PDB entry 8E9H | electron microscopy, 2.70 A resolution | chains C and D of the 15 polymer chains in the assembly

Chain C:
Molecule: NADH-quinone oxidoreductase subunit C
Organism: Mycolicibacterium smegmatis MC2 155
Notes: EC 7.1.1.-
UniProt: A0QU34 (NUOC_MYCS2); numbering as in UniProt (aligned over 1-238)
Chain sequence (238 residues; row label = number of the first residue in the row):
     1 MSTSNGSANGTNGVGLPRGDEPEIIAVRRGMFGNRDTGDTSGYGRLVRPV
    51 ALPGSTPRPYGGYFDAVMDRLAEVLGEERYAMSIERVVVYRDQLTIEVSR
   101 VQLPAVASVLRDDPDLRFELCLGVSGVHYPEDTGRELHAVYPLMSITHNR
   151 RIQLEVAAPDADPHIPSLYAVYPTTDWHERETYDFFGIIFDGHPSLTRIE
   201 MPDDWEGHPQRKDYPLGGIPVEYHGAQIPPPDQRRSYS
Not modelled in the structure: 1-18

Chain D:
Molecule: NADH-quinone oxidoreductase subunit D
Organism: Mycolicibacterium smegmatis MC2 155
UniProt: A0QU33 (NUOD_MYCS2); residues 1-442 here = UniProt positions 1-442
Chain sequence (442 residues; each row starts with the number of its first residue):
     1 MSTSTVPPDGGEKVVVVGGNDWHEVVAAARAGAAAQAGERIVVNMGPQHP
    51 STHGVLRLILEIEGEIITEARCGIGYLHTGIEKNLEYRNWTQGVTFVTRM
   101 DYLSPFFNETAYCLGVEKLLGITDDIPERASVIRVMLMELNRISSHLVAL
   151 ATGGMELGAMSAMFYGFREREEILRVFESITGLRMNHAYIRPGGLAADLP
   201 DDAITQVRRLVEILPKRLKDLEDLLNENYIWKARTVGVGYLDLTGCMALG
   251 ITGPILRSTGLPHDLRKAQPYCGYENYEFDVITDDRCDSYGRYIIRVKEM
   301 HESVKIVEQCLARLKPGPVMISDKKLAWPADLKLGPDGLGNSPEHIAKIM
   351 GRSMEGLIHHFKLVTEGIRVPPGQVYVAVESPRGELGVHMVSDGGTRPYR
   401 VHYRDPSFTNLQAVAATCEGGMVADAIAAVASIDPVMGGVDR
Not modelled in the structure: 1-35
Ligand contacts: menaquinone-9 (MQ9): Pro50, His53, Gly54, Tyr102, Leu103, Thr152, Met155, Met160, Phe164
What the authors report for this chain:
  - binding site for menaquinone-9: His53, Tyr102

Chain C / chain D interface:
Contacting residue pairs (90; chain C residue first):
  Arg28(C) - Asp393(D)  salt bridge
  Arg28(C) - Gly394(D)  hydrogen bond (side chain-backbone)
  Arg28(C) - Gly395(D)
  Val50(C) - Pro372(D)  hydrophobic
  Val50(C) - Asp393(D)
  Leu52(C) - Gly373(D)
  Tyr90(C) - Leu119(D)  hydrophobic
  Tyr90(C) - Pro372(D)  hydrogen bond (side chain-backbone)
  Tyr90(C) - Gly373(D)
  Tyr90(C) - Gln374(D)
  Arg91(C) - Lys118(D)  hydrogen bond (side chain-backbone)
  Arg91(C) - Leu119(D)  hydrogen bond (side chain-backbone)
  Arg91(C) - Leu120(D)
  Arg91(C) - Gly121(D)
  Gln93(C) - Lys118(D)
  Gln93(C) - Val375(D)
  Gln93(C) - Tyr376(D)  hydrogen bond (side chain-backbone)
  Glu119(C) - Met247(D)
  Leu120(C) - Gly250(D)
  Leu120(C) - Ile251(D)
  Leu122(C) - Glu385(D)
  Leu122(C) - Arg404(D)  hydrogen bond (backbone-side chain)
  Ser125(C) - His389(D)
  Ser125(C) - His402(D)  hydrogen bond
  Gly126(C) - Arg400(D)  hydrogen bond (backbone-side chain)
  Val127(C) - Arg400(D)
  His128(C) - Tyr399(D)  hydrogen bond (backbone-side chain)
  Tyr129(C) - Val391(D)
  Tyr129(C) - Tyr399(D)
  Pro130(C) - Tyr399(D)
  Val140(C) - Gln374(D)
  Val140(C) - His389(D)
  Pro142(C) - Tyr376(D)  hydrophobic
  Met144(C) - His263(D)  hydrogen bond
  Ile146(C) - Met247(D)  hydrophobic
  Ile146(C) - His263(D)
  Asn149(C) - Ala268(D)
  Asn149(C) - Gln269(D)  hydrogen bond
  Arg151(C) - Gln269(D)
  Arg151(C) - Tyr376(D)
  Arg151(C) - Ala378(D)
  Arg151(C) - Glu385(D)  salt bridge
  Gln153(C) - Tyr376(D)
  Pro173(C) - Ala248(D)
  Thr174(C) - Ala248(D)  hydrogen bond (backbone-backbone)
  Thr174(C) - Leu249(D)  hydrogen bond (side chain-backbone)
  Thr174(C) - Gly250(D)
  Thr174(C) - Thr409(D)
  Thr174(C) - Gln412(D)  hydrogen bond
  Asp176(C) - Gln412(D)  hydrogen bond (backbone-side chain)
  Trp177(C) - Cys72(D)  hydrophobic
  Trp177(C) - Phe408(D)
  Trp177(C) - Leu411(D)  hydrophobic
  Trp177(C) - Gln412(D)
  His178(C) - Phe408(D)
  His178(C) - Thr409(D)  hydrogen bond
  Glu181(C) - His402(D)  salt bridge
  Glu181(C) - Arg442(D)  salt bridge
  Phe185(C) - His78(D)
  Phe186(C) - Arg400(D)
  Ile199(C) - Ile74(D)
  Glu200(C) - Gly75(D)
  Glu200(C) - His78(D)  salt bridge
  Glu200(C) - Phe408(D)
  Glu200(C) - Val440(D)
  Glu200(C) - Asp441(D)
  Glu200(C) - Arg442(D)  salt bridge
  Met201(C) - His78(D)
  Pro209(C) - Lys83(D)  hydrogen bond (backbone-side chain)
  Gln210(C) - Glu82(D)  hydrogen bond
  Gln210(C) - Arg400(D)  hydrogen bond
  Arg211(C) - Lys83(D)  hydrogen bond (backbone-side chain)
  Lys212(C) - Glu86(D)  salt bridge
  Lys212(C) - Tyr399(D)  hydrogen bond (side chain-backbone)
  Tyr214(C) - Lys83(D)  hydrogen bond (backbone-side chain)
  Pro215(C) - Lys83(D)
  Leu216(C) - Lys83(D)
  Leu216(C) - Tyr87(D)  hydrophobic
  Pro231(C) - Tyr87(D)
  Pro231(C) - Arg88(D)
  Asp232(C) - Tyr87(D)
  Arg234(C) - Arg88(D)
  Arg235(C) - Arg397(D)
  Ser236(C) - Arg397(D)
  Tyr237(C) - Glu366(D)
  Tyr237(C) - Arg369(D)
  Tyr237(C) - Thr396(D)
  Ser238(C) - Arg369(D)  hydrogen bond (backbone-side chain)
  Ser238(C) - Gly395(D)
  Ser238(C) - Thr396(D)
Also at the interface, not in a pair above, chain C (52 interface residues in all): Ile25, Phe32, Cys121, Val124, Arg150
Also at the interface, not in a pair above, chain D (55 interface residues in all): Asn84, Thr252, Leu261, Leu265, Pro371, Val377, Ser392

Summary:
The interface between chain C and chain D involves 52 residues on one side and 55 on the other, with 23
hydrogen bonds and 7 salt bridges. Polar pairs include Arg28(C)-Asp393(D), Arg151(C)-Glu385(D) and
Glu181(C)-His402(D). Chain D binds menaquinone-9. From the paper: a binding site for menaquinone-9 at His53(D)
and Tyr102(D).
Chain C is NADH-quinone oxidoreductase subunit C and chain D is NADH-quinone oxidoreductase subunit D, both
from Mycolicibacterium smegmatis MC2 155; the structure, Mycobacterial respiratory complex I, fully-inserted
quinone, was determined by electron microscopy (same publication as 8E9G and 8E9I).
